6HRA - chains D and B of the 4 polymer chains in the assembly; structure by electron microscopy, 3.70 A resolution.

== Chain D ==
Name: Potassium-transporting ATPase KdpF subunit
Organism: Escherichia coli (strain K12)
UniProtKB: P36937 (KDPF_ECOLI); residues 1-29 here = UniProt positions 1-29
Chain sequence (29 residues; row label = number of the first residue in the row):
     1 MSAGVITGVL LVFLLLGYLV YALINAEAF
Not modelled in the structure: 28-29

== Chain B ==
Name: Potassium-transporting ATPase ATP-binding subunit
Organism: Escherichia coli (strain K12)
Notes: EC 3.6.3.12
UniProtKB: P03960 (KDPB_ECOLI); residues 1-682 here = UniProt positions 1-682
Chain sequence (682 residues; numbered 1 to 682; the number before each row is that of its first residue):
     1 MSRKQLALFE PTLVVQALKE AVKKLNPQAQ WRNPVMFIVW IGSLLTTCIS IAMASGAMPG
    61 NALFSAAISG WLWITVLFAN FAEALAEGRS KAQANSLKGV KKTAFARKLR EPKYGAAADK
   121 VPADQLRKGD IVLVEAGDII PCDGEVIEGG ASVDESAITG ESAPVIRESG GDFASVTGGT
   181 RILSDWLVIE CSVNPGETFL DRMIAMVEGA QRRKTPNEIA LTILLIALTI VFLLATATLW
   241 PFSAWGGNAV SVTVLVALLV CLIPTTIGGL LSAIGVAGMS RMLGANVIAT SGRAVEAAGD
   301 VDVLLLDKTG TITLGNRQAS EFIPAQGVDE KTLADAAQLA SLADETPEGR SIVILAKQRF
   361 NLRERDVQSL HATFVPFTAQ SRMSGINIDN RMIRKGSVDA IRRHVEANGG HFPTDVDQKV
   421 DQVARQGATP LVVVEGSRVL GVIALKDIVK GGIKERFAQL RKMGIKTVMI TGDNRLTAAA
   481 IAAEAGVDDF LAEATPEAKL ALIRQYQAEG RLVAMTGDGT NDAPALAQAD VAVAMNSGTQ
   541 AAKEAGNMVD LDSNPTKLIE VVHIGKQMLM TRGSLTTFSI ANDVAKYFAI IPAAFAATYP
   601 QLNALNIMCL HSPDSAILSA VIFNALIIVF LIPLALKGVS YKPLTASAML RRNLWIYGLG
   661 GLLVPFIGIK VIDLLLTVCG LV
Not modelled in the structure: 1-3
Modified positions: S162 (phosphoserine; SEP)
Swiss-Prot annotation at these positions:
  - active site: D307 (4-aspartylphosphate intermediate)
  - binding site (ATP): D344, E348, F377 to S384, K395
  - binding site (Mg(2+)): D518, D522
  - modified residue: S162 (Phosphoserine)
  - mutagenesis: D300 (D300E/N: Does not affect formation of the phosphorylated intermediate), D307 (D307E/N/Q: Unable to form a phosphorylated intermediate and lacks ATPase activity), F377 (F377A: Loss of ATPase activity; F377Y: Slight decrease in ATPase activity), S384 (S384A/T: Decrease in ATPase activity), K395 (K395A: Strong decrease in ATPase activity), D399 (D399A: Decrease in ATPase activity)
From the paper describing this entry:
  - post-translational modification sites: S162
  - catalytic residues: D307
  - conformationally variable residues (domain motion): T159 to S162

== Chain D / chain B interface ==
Residue-residue contacts (23; chain D residue first):
  V5(D) - W240(B)  hydrophobic
  V12(D) - A237(B)  hydrophobic
  L15(D) - I38(B)  hydrophobic
  L15(D) - I41(B)  hydrophobic
  L15(D) - L233(B)  hydrophobic
  L16(D) - I230(B)  hydrophobic
  L16(D) - L233(B)
  Y18(D) - W31(B)  hydrogen bond (side chain-backbone)
  Y18(D) - F37(B)  hydrophobic
  L19(D) - P34(B)
  L19(D) - I38(B)  hydrophobic
  L19(D) - I226(B)
  L19(D) - T229(B)
  L19(D) - I230(B)  hydrophobic
  A22(D) - I226(B)
  L23(D) - I223(B)  hydrophobic
  L23(D) - I226(B)  hydrophobic
  L23(D) - I230(B)  hydrophobic
  A26(D) - I219(B)  hydrophobic
  E27(D) - W31(B)
  E27(D) - R32(B)
  E27(D) - P34(B)
  E27(D) - K214(B)  hydrogen bond (backbone-side chain)
Interface residues without a listed pair, chain D (12 interface residues in all): L11, V20
Interface residues without a listed pair, chain B (18 interface residues in all): L45, A227, L234

== Summary ==
The interface between chain D and chain B involves 12 residues on one side and 18 on the other, with 2
hydrogen bonds. Polar contacts include Y18(D)-W31(B) and E27(D)-K214(B). The paper reports the catalytic
residue D307(B); a modification site at S162(B).
Chain D is Potassium-transporting ATPase KdpF subunit and chain B is Potassium-transporting ATPase ATP-binding
subunit, both from Escherichia coli (strain K12); the structure, Cryo-EM structure of the KdpFABC complex in
an E1 outward-facing state (state 1), was determined by electron microscopy, deposited together with 6HRB.
